PDB entry 7KAR | electron microscopy, 4.00 A resolution | chains A and B of the 6 polymer chains in the assembly

# Chain A
Name: Protein transport protein SEC61
Organism: Saccharomyces cerevisiae BY4741
Reference sequence: P32915 (SC61A_YEAST); numbering as in UniProt (aligned over 1-480)
Amino-acid sequence (480 residues; each row starts with the number of its first residue):
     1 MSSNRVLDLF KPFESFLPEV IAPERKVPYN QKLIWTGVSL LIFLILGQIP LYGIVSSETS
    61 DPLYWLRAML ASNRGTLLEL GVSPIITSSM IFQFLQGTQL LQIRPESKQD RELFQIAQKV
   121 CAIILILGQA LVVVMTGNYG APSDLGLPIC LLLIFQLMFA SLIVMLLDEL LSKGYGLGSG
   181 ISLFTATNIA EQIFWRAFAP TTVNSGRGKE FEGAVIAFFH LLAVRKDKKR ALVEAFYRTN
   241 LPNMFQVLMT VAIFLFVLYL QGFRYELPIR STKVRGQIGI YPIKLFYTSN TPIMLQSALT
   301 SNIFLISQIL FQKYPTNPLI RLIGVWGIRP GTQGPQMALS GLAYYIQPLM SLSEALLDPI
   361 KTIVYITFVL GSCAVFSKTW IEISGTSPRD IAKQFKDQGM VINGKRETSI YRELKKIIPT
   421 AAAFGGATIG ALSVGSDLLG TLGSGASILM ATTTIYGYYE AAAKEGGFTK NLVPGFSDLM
Disordered / not traced: 1-11, 56-60, 143-146, 329-335, 469-480
Curated features (UniProtKB/Swiss-Prot):
  - mutagenesis: K273 (K273P/G: Severe growth defect), R275 (R275D/G/P/Q/Y: Severe growth defect; R275E/F/V: Severe growth defect; lowers SRP-dependent and SRP-independent translocation), G276 (G276P: Severe growth defect), K405 (K405D/E/P: Severe growth defect), R406 (R406D: Severe growth defect; lowers SRP-dependent translocation; R406E: Severe growth defect; lowers SRP-dependent and SRP-independent translocation; R406H/W: Severe growth defect)
What the authors report for this chain:
  - mutagenesis - M90L/T185I/M294I/M450L: unchanged growth
  - mutagenesis - M90L/T185I/M294I/M450L: decreased growth in response to FN3mut

# Chain B
Name: Protein transport protein SBH1
Organism: Saccharomyces cerevisiae BY4741
Reference sequence: P52870 (SC6B1_YEAST); residues 1-82 here = UniProt positions 1-82
Amino-acid sequence (82 residues; numbered 1 to 82; the number before each row is that of its first residue):
     1 MSSPTPPGGQ RTLQKRKQGS SQKVAASAPK KNTNSNNSIL KIYSDEATGL RVDPLVVLFL
    61 AVGFIFSVVA LHVISKVAGK LF
Disordered / not traced: 1-50

# How chain A and chain B interact
Pairs across the interface (27):
  P18(A) with R51(B)
  E19(A) with V52(B)
  V20(A) with V52(B), hydrophobic
  I21(A) with R51(B); V52(B)
  W35(A) with P54(B), hydrophobic; L55(B), hydrophobic
  V38(A) with L58(B), hydrophobic
  I42(A) with A61(B), hydrophobic
  I45(A) with I65(B), hydrophobic
  L46(A) with I65(B), hydrophobic
  I49(A) with I65(B), hydrophobic; V68(B), hydrophobic; V69(B), hydrophobic
  P50(A) with H72(B)
  L51(A) with H72(B), hydrogen bond (backbone-side chain)
  Y52(A) with L71(B), hydrophobic; H72(B); S75(B), hydrogen bond
  Q156(A) with F64(B)
  F159(A) with F64(B), hydrophobic
  A160(A) with F64(B)
  I163(A) with L60(B); A61(B), hydrophobic; F64(B), hydrophobic
  L170(A) with P54(B), hydrophobic
  Y175(A) with P54(B), hydrophobic
Other interface residues (no listed pair), chain A (22 interface residues in all): L77, L152, L166
Other interface residues (no listed pair), chain B (15 interface residues in all): V57

# Summary
The interface between chain A and chain B involves 22 residues on one side and 15 on the other, with 2
hydrogen bonds. Polar contacts include L51(A)-H72(B) and Y52(A)-S75(B). From the paper: M90L/T185I/M294I/M450L
of chain A reduce growth in response to FN3mut; M90L/T185I/M294I/M450L of chain A leave growth unchanged.
Here chain A is Protein transport protein SEC61 and chain B is Protein transport protein SBH1, both from
Saccharomyces cerevisiae BY4741. Entry 7KAR (Cryo-EM structure of the Sec complex from S. cerevisiae, Sec63
FN3 mutant, class without Sec62) was determined by electron microscopy (same publication as 7KAH, 7KAI, 7KAJ,
7KAK, 7KAL, 7KAM and 8 further entries).
